8UEJ - chains DY and EA of the 179 polymer chains in the assembly; structure by electron microscopy, 2.70 A resolution.

# Chain DY (and EA)
Protein: Coat protein
From: Caulobacter phage phiCb5
Notes: chain EA of this document is another copy of the same molecule, construct and numbering; everything in this record applies to it too
Reference sequence: D7RIC2 (D7RIC2_9VIRU); residues 1-122 here correspond to UniProt positions 2-123 (UniProt number = residue number + 1)
Amino-acid sequence (122 residues; each row starts with the number of its first residue):
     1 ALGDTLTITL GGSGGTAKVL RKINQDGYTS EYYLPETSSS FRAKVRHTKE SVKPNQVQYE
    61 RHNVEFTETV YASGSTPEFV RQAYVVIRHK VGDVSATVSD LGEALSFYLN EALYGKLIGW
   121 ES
Bound ions: Ca2+ site 1: Gln25, Asp26 (shared with 1 residue of chain DZ; Gln25(EA), Asp26(EA) of chain EA); Ca2+ site 2: Asp100 (shared with 1 residue of chain DT); Ca2+ site 3 near Glu111 (its only coordinating residue here)

# Interface between chain DY and chain EA
Residue-residue contacts (6; chain DY residue first):
  Lys22(DY) with Ala1(EA)
  Ile23(DY) with Tyr28(EA), hydrophobic
  Asn24(DY) with Asp26(EA), hydrogen bond (side chain-backbone); Tyr28(EA)
  Asp26(DY) with Asp26(EA)
  Glu31(DY) with Tyr28(EA)
Other interface residues (no listed pair), chain DY (8 interface residues in all): Gln25, Glu36, Thr37
Other interface residues (no listed pair), chain EA (6 interface residues in all): Gln25, Gly27, Gly92

# Summary
8 residues of chain DY and 6 residues of chain EA are in contact; the contacts include 1 hydrogen bond. Its
one hydrogen-bonded contact is Asn24(DY)-Asp26(EA). Gln25(DY) and Asp26(DY) coordinate Ca2+ site 1.
Chain DY and chain EA are both Coat protein (Caulobacter phage phiCb5); the structure, ssRNA phage PhiCb5
virion, was determined by electron microscopy (same publication as 8U2B and 8UCR).
